Entry 1P5Y (X-ray diffraction, 3.20 A resolution); this record covers chain A.

# Chain A
Protein: Coat protein VP2
Organism: Canine parvovirus
Notes: fragment: sequence database residues 190-737
Reference sequence: P30129 (COAT_PAVC2); residue numbers follow UniProt; this construct covers 37-584
Sequence (548 residues; row label = number of the first residue in the row):
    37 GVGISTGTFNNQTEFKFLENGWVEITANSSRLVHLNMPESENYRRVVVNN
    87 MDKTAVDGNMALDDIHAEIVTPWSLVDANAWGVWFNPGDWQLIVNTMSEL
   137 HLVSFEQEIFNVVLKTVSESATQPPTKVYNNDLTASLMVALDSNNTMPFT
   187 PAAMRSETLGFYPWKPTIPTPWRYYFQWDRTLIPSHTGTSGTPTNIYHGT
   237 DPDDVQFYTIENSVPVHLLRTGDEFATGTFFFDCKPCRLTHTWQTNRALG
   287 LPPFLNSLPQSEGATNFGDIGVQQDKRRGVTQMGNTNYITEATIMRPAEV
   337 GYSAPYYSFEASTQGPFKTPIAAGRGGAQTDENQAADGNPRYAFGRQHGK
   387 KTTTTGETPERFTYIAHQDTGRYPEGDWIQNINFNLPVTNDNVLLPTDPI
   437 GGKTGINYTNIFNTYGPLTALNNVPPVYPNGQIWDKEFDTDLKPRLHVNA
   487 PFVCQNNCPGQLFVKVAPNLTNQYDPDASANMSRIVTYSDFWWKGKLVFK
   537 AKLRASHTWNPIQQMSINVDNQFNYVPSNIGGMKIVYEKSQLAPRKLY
Not modelled in the structure: 156-158
Cystine bridges: C490-C494
Differences from the reference sequence: engineered mutation D93 (Asn in P30129)
From the paper describing this entry:
  - mutagenesis - N93D: decreased binding to canine TfR (citing earlier work)
  - mutagenesis - N93D: decreased binding to CPV-specific MAbs (citing earlier work)
  - self-association interface (contacts with another copy of this molecule); pairs are residue here / residue on that copy: E298-K387 (hydrogen bond), E298-T389 (hydrogen bond), N323-R397 (hydrogen bond)
  - contacts within the chain: D93-T225 (water-mediated contact)

# Summary
The paper reports that N93D reduces binding to canine TfR; a self-association interface involving E298, N323
and K387 among others.
Chain A is Coat protein VP2 (Canine parvovirus); the structure, The structures of host range controlling
regions of the capsids of canine and feline parvoviruses and ..., was determined by X-ray diffraction,
deposited together with 1P5W.
